PDB entry 9GDF | X-ray diffraction, 2.28 A resolution | chains B and C of the 3 polymer chains in the assembly

[Chain B]
Protein: Cytochrome c oxidase subunit 2
Source organism: Thermus thermophilus
Notes: EC 1.9.3.1
UniProt: Q5SJ80 (COX2_THET8); numbering as in UniProt (aligned over 1-168)
Chain sequence (168 residues; numbered 1 to 168; the number before each row is that of its first residue):
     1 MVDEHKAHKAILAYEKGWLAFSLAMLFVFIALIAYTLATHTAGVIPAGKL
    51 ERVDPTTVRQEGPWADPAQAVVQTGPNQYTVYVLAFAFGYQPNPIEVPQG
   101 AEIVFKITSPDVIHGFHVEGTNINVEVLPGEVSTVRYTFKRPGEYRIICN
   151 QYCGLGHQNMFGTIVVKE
Disordered / not traced: 1
Swiss-Prot annotation at these positions:
  - binding site (Cu cation): H114, C149, C153, H157
Ion coordination: dinuclear copper ion: H114, C149, Q151, C153, H157, M160

[Chain C]
Protein: Cytochrome c oxidase polypeptide 2A
Source organism: Thermus thermophilus
Notes: EC 7.1.1.9
UniProt: P82543 (COXA_THET8); residue numbers follow UniProt; this construct covers 1-34
Chain sequence (34 residues; numbered 1 to 34; the number before each row is that of its first residue):
     1 MEEKPKGALAVILVLTLTILVFWLGVYAVFFARG
Disordered / not traced: 1-3
Swiss-Prot annotation at these positions:
  - modified residue: M1 (N-formylmethionine)

[How chain B and chain C interact]
Contacting residue pairs - 30 pairs, chain B then chain C:
  A10(B) - P5(C)
  Y14(B) - K4(C)
  Y14(B) - P5(C)
  Y14(B) - L9(C)  hydrophobic
  W18(B) - I12(C)  hydrophobic
  W18(B) - L15(C)  hydrophobic
  W18(B) - T16(C)
  F21(B) - T16(C)
  F29(B) - I19(C)  hydrophobic
  F29(B) - L20(C)  hydrophobic
  F29(B) - W23(C)  hydrophobic
  L32(B) - W23(C)  hydrophobic
  L32(B) - Y27(C)  hydrogen bond (backbone-side chain)
  I33(B) - W23(C)  hydrophobic
  Y35(B) - Y27(C)
  Y35(B) - F31(C)  hydrophobic
  T36(B) - Y27(C)
  T36(B) - F30(C)
  T36(B) - F31(C)
  H40(B) - G34(C)  hydrogen bond (side chain-backbone)
  T41(B) - F30(C)
  T41(B) - F31(C)
  G120(B) - R33(C)
  T121(B) - R33(C)
  N122(B) - F30(C)  hydrogen bond (side chain-backbone)
  N122(B) - R33(C)  hydrogen bond (backbone-backbone)
  N122(B) - G34(C)
  Y137(B) - R33(C)  hydrogen bond (side chain-backbone)
  Y137(B) - G34(C)  hydrogen bond (side chain-backbone)
  K140(B) - G34(C)  hydrogen bond (side chain-backbone)
Also at the interface, not in a pair above, chain B (18 interface residues in all): I11, M25

[In short]
18 residues of chain B and 14 residues of chain C are in contact; the contacts include 7 hydrogen bonds. Among
the polar pairs are L32(B)-Y27(C), H40(B)-G34(C) and N122(B)-F30(C). Curated annotation (UniProt) lists 4 Cu
cation-binding residues on chain B.
Here chain B is Cytochrome c oxidase subunit 2 and chain C is Cytochrome c oxidase polypeptide 2A, both from
Thermus thermophilus. Entry 9GDF (Chloride bound structure of oxidized ba3-type cytochrome c oxidase confirmed
by single-wavelength anomalous diffraction) was determined by X-ray diffraction.
